4PBX - chain A; structure by X-ray diffraction, 3.15 A resolution.

[Chain A]
Molecule: Receptor-type tyrosine-protein phosphatase S
From: Homo sapiens
Notes: EC 3.1.3.48
UniProtKB: Q13332 (PTPRS_HUMAN), isoform Q13332-6; residues 30-601 here = UniProt positions 30-601
Chain sequence (584 residues; row label = number of the first residue in the row):
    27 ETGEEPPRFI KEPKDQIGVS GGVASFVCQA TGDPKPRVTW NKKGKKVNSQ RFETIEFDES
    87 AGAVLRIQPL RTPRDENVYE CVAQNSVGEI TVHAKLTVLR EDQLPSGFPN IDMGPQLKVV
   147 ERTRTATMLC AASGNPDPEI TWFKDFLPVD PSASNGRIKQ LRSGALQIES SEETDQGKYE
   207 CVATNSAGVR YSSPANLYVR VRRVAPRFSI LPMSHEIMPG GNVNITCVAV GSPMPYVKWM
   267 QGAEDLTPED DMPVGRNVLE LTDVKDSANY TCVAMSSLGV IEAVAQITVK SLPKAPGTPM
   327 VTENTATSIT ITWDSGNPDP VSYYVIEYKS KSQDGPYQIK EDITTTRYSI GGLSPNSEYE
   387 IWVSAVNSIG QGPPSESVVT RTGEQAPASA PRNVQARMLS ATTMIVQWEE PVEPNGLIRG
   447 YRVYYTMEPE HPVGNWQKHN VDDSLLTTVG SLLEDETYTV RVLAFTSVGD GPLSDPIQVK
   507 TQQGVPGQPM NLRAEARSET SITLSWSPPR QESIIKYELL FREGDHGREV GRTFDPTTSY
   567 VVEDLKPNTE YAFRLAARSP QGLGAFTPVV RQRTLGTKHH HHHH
Unresolved in the structure: 27-34, 603-610
Sequence notes: expression tag (27-29, 602-610)
UniProt features mapped onto this chain:
  - region: Lys68 to Lys72 (Important for binding to glycosaminoglycan chains)
Cystine bridges: Cys54-Cys107, Cys156-Cys207, Cys253-Cys298
Covalent attachments: N-acetylglucosamine (NAG) linked to Asn250, Asn295
Reported in the primary citation:
  - post-translational modification sites: Asn250, Asn295

[Summary]
N-acetylglucosamine is covalently linked to Asn250 and Asn295. From the paper: modification sites Asn250 and
Asn295.
Chain A is Receptor-type tyrosine-protein phosphatase S (Homo sapiens); the structure, Crystal structure of
the six N-terminal domains of human receptor protein tyrosine phosphatase sigma, was determined by X-ray
diffraction, deposited together with 4PBV and 4PBW.
